8PDR - chains A and L of the 33 polymer chains in the assembly; structure by electron microscopy, 4.00 A resolution.

[Chain A]
Protein: Nucleoprotein
Organism: Human metapneumovirus (strain CAN97-83)
Reference sequence: Q6WBA1 (NCAP_HMPVC); numbering as in UniProt (aligned over 1-394)
Amino-acid sequence (401 residues; row label = number of the first residue in the row):
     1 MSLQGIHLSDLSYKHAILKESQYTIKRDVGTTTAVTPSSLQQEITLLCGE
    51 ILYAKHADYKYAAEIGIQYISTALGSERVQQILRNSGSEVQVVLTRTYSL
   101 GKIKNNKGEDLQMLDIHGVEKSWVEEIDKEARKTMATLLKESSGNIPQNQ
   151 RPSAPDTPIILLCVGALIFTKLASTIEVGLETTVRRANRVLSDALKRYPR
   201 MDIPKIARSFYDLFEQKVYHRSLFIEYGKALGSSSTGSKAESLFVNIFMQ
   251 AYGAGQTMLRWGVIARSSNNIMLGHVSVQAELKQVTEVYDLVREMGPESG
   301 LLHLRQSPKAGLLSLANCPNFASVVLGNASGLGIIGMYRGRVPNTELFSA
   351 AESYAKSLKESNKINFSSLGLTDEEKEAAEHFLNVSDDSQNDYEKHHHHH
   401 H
Unresolved in the structure: 1-9, 361-401
Sequence notes: variant Ile103 (Val in Q6WBA1), His220 (Tyr in Q6WBA1); expression tag (395-401)
What the authors report for this chain:
  - mutagenesis - L111E: decreased signaling

[Chain L]
Protein: Phosphoprotein
Reference sequence: Q8B9Q8 (PHOSP_HMPVC); residues 448-456 here correspond to UniProt positions 286-294 (UniProt number = residue number - 162)
Amino-acid sequence (9 residues; row label = number of the first residue in the row):
   448 EDDIYQLIM
Unresolved in the structure: 448-449

[Interface between chain A and chain L]
Pairs across the interface (15):
  Leu46(A) - Met456(L)  hydrophobic
  Tyr53(A) - Met456(L)  hydrogen bond
  Ile103(A) - Tyr452(L)  hydrophobic
  Asn106(A) - Gln453(L)
  Leu111(A) - Tyr452(L)  hydrophobic
  Arg132(A) - Ile451(L)
  Arg132(A) - Tyr452(L)
  Arg132(A) - Leu454(L)
  Arg132(A) - Met456(L)
  Lys133(A) - Ile451(L)
  Met135(A) - Met456(L)  hydrophobic
  Ala136(A) - Leu454(L)
  Arg151(A) - Met456(L)  hydrogen bond (side chain-backbone)
  Pro152(A) - Met456(L)  hydrophobic
  Ser153(A) - Met456(L)  hydrogen bond (side chain-backbone)
Other interface residues (no listed pair), chain A (19 interface residues in all): Glu50, Leu100, Lys104, Asn105, Asp128, Lys129, Ala131

[Overview]
Chain A and chain L form an interface of 19 and 5 residues respectively; the contacts include 3 hydrogen
bonds. Among the polar pairs are Tyr53(A)-Met456(L), Arg151(A)-Met456(L) and Ser153(A)-Met456(L). From the
paper: L111E of chain A reduces signaling.
Here chain A is Nucleoprotein (Human metapneumovirus (strain CAN97-83)) and chain L is Phosphoprotein. Entry
8PDR (Rigid body fit of assembled HMPV N-RNA spiral bound to the C-terminal region of P) was determined by
electron microscopy together with 8PDL, 8PDM, 8PDN, 8PDO, 8PDP, 8PDQ and 8PDS from the same study.
